1MQ3 - chains P and A of the 4 polymer chains in the assembly; structure by X-ray diffraction, 2.80 A resolution.

[Chain P]
Molecule: 10-nt DNA strand
Sequence (10 nucleotides; numbered 1 to 10; the number before each row is that of its first residue):
     1 GCTGATGCGC
Modified residues: DOC (2',3'-dideoxycytidine-5'-monophosphate) at position 10
Metal / ion sites: Na+: DG9 (shared with Thr101(A), Val103(A), Ile106(A) of chain A)

[Chain A]
Protein: DNA polymerase beta
From: Homo sapiens
Notes: EC 2.7.7.7
UniProt: P06746 (DPOB_HUMAN); residue numbers follow UniProt; this construct covers 1-335
Sequence (335 residues; numbered 1 to 335; the number before each row is that of its first residue):
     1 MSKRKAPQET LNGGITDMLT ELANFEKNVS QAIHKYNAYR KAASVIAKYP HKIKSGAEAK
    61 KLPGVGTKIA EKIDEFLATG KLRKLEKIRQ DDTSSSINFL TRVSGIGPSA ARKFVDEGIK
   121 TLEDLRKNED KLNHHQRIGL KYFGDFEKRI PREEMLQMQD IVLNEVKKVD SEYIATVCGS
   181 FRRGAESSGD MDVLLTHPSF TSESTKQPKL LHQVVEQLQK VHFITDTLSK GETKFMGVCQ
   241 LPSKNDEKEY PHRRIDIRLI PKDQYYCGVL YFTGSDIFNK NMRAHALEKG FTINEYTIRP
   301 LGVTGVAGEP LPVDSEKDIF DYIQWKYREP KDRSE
Disordered / not traced: 1-9
Metal / ion sites: Na+ site 1: Lys60, Leu62, Val65 (shared with 1 residue of chain D); Na+ site 2: Thr101, Val103, Ile106 (shared with DG9(P) of chain P); Mg2+: Asp190, Asp192 (together with 2'-deoxycytidine-5'-triphosphate)
Small-molecule neighbours: 2'-deoxycytidine-5'-triphosphate (DCP): Arg149, Gly179, Ser180, Arg183, Ser188, Gly189, Asp190, Asp192, Asp256, Tyr271, Phe272, Thr273, Gly274, Ser275, Asp276, Asn279
Swiss-Prot annotation at these positions:
  - region: Arg183 to Asp192 (DNA-binding)
  - active site: Lys72 (Nucleophile)
  - binding site (K(+)): Lys60, Leu62, Val65, Thr101, Val103, Ile106
  - binding site (Na(+)): Lys60, Leu62, Val65, Thr101, Val103, Ile106
  - binding site (dATP): Arg149, Ser180, Arg183, Gly189, Asp190
  - binding site (dCTP): Arg149, Ser180, Arg183, Gly189, Asp190
  - binding site (dGTP): Arg149, Ser180, Arg183, Gly189, Asp190, Asp192
  - binding site (dTTP): Arg149, Ser180, Arg183, Gly189, Asp190
  - binding site (Mg(2+)): Asp190, Asp192, Asp256
  - modified residue: Lys72 (N6-acetyllysine), Arg83 (Omega-N-methylarginine), Arg152 (Omega-N-methylarginine)
  - cross-link (Glycyl lysine isopeptide (Lys-Gly)): Lys41 (interchain with G-Cter in ubiquitin), Lys61 (interchain with G-Cter in ubiquitin), Lys81 (interchain with G-Cter in ubiquitin)
  - natural variant: Leu22 (L22P: Found in a gastric cancer sample; uncertain significance), Tyr39 (Y39C: Found in a gastric cancer sample; uncertain significance), Gly118 (G118V: Decreased DNA-directed DNA polymerase activity), Arg137 (R137Q: Decreased function in base-excision repair), Arg149 (R149I: Decreased DNA-directed DNA polymerase activity), Asp160 (D160N: Found in a gastric cancer sample; uncertain significance), Cys239 (C239R: Found in a gastric cancer sample; uncertain significance), Lys289 (K289M: Found in a colon cancer sample; uncertain significance), Asn294 (N294D: Found in a gastric cancer sample; uncertain significance), Glu295 (E295K: Found in a gastric cancer sample; uncertain significance)
  - mutagenesis: Phe25 (F25W: No effect on 5'-dRP lyase activity. Decreased ssDNA binding), His34 (H34G: Decreased 5'-dRP lyase activity. Decreased ssDNA binding), Lys35 (K35A: Decreased 5'-dRP lyase activity. Decreased ssDNA binding. Loss of 5'-dRP lyase activity; when associated with A-68 and A-72. Decreased ssDNA binding; when associated with A-68 and A-72 ...), Tyr39 (Y39F: No effect on 5'-dRP lyase activity; Y39Q: Abolishes DNA polymerase and 5'-dRP lyase activity), Lys41 (K41R: Abolishes ubiquitination; when associated with R-61 and R-81), Lys60 (K60A: Decreased 5'-dRP lyase activity. Decreased ssDNA binding), Lys61 (K61R: Abolishes ubiquitination; when associated with R-41 and R-81), Lys68 (K68A: No effect on 5'-dRP lyase activity. Decreased ssDNA binding. Loss of 5'-dRP lyase activity; when associated with A-35 and A-72. Decreased ssDNA binding; when associated with A-35 and A-72 ...), Glu71 (E71Q: No effect on 5'-dRP lyase activity. No effect on structure shown by circular dichroism. No effect on ssDNA binding), Lys72 (K72A: Severely reduced 5'-dRP lyase activity. Does not affect ssDNA binding. Loss of 5'-dRP lyase activity; when associated with A-35 and A-68. Decreased ssDNA binding ...), Glu75 (E75A: Slightly decreased 5'-dRP lyase activity. Decreased ssDNA binding. No effect on structure shown by circular dichroism), Lys81 (K81R: Abolishes ubiquitination; when associated with R-41 and R-61), 5 further mutagenesis entries in UniProt

[Interface between chain P and chain A]
Residue-residue contacts (16; chain P residue first):
  DG7(P) - Ser109(A)  phosphate contact
  DC8(P) - Gly105(A)  phosphate contact
  DC8(P) - Ile106(A)  phosphate contact
  DC8(P) - Gly107(A)  hydrogen bond to the phosphate
  DC8(P) - Pro108(A)  phosphate contact
  DC8(P) - Ser109(A)  hydrogen bond to the phosphate
  DC8(P) - Ala110(A)  hydrogen bond to the phosphate
  DG9(P) - Val103(A)  phosphate contact
  DG9(P) - Ser104(A)  phosphate contact
  DG9(P) - Gly105(A)  hydrogen bond to the phosphate
  DG9(P) - Ile106(A)  hydrogen bond to the phosphate
  DOC_10(P) - Asp192(A)  sugar contact
  DOC_10(P) - Met236(A)  sugar contact
  DOC_10(P) - Arg254(A)  salt bridge to the phosphate
  DOC_10(P) - Asp256(A)  sugar contact
  DOC_10(P) - Tyr271(A)  hydrogen bond to the base
Also at the interface, not in a pair above, chain A (17 interface residues in all): Thr101, His135, Asp190, Lys234

[Overview]
4 residues of chain P face 17 of chain A across their interface; the contacts include 6 hydrogen bonds and 1
salt bridge. Among the polar pairs are DOC_10(P)-Tyr271(A), DC8(P)-Gly107(A) and DC8(P)-Ser109(A). Bound to
chain A: 2'-deoxycytidine-5'-triphosphate.
Here chain P is a 10-nt DNA strand and chain A is DNA polymerase beta (Homo sapiens). Entry 1MQ3 (Human DNA
Polymerase Beta Complexed With Gapped DNA Containing an 8-oxo-7,8-dihydro-Guanine Template Paired with dCTP)
was determined by X-ray diffraction together with 1MQ2 from the same study.
